PDB entry 7WY8 | electron microscopy, 2.83 A resolution | chains A and D of the 5 polymer chains in the assembly

[Chain A]
Name: engineered mini G alpha s subunit
Source organism: Homo sapiens
Chain sequence (361 residues; numbered 8 to 394; 26 numbers in that range are skipped by the numbering (no residue carries them; nothing is unmodelled there); the number before each row is that of its first residue):
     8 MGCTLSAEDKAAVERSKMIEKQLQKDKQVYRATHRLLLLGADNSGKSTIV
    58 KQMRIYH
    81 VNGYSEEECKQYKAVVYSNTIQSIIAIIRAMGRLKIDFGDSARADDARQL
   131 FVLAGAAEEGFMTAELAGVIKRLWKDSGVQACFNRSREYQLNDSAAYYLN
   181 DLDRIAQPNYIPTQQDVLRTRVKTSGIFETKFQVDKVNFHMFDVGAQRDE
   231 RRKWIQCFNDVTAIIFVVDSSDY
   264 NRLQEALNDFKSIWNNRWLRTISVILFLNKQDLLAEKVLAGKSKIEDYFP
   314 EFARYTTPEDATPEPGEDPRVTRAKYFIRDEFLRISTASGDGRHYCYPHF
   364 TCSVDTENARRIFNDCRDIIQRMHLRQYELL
Disordered / not traced: 8-11, 81-203, 393-394

[Chain D]
Name: NB35
Source organism: Lama glama
Chain sequence (161 residues; each row starts with the number of its first residue; numbers below 1 keep their minus sign (Met-21 is residue -21)):
   -21 MKYLLPTAAAGLLLLAAQPAMAQVQLQESGGGLVQPGGSLRLSCAASGFT
    29 FSNYKMNWVRQAPGKGLEWVSDISQSGASISYTGSVKGRFTISRDNAKNT
    79 LYLQMNSLKPEDTAVYYCARCPAPFTRDCFDVTSTTYAYRGQGTQVTVSS
   129 AAALEHHHHHH
Disordered / not traced: -21 to 0, 128-139
Disulfides: Cys22-Cys96

[How chain A and chain D interact]
Pairs across the interface - 24 pairs, chain A then chain D:
  Asp229(A) with Ser112(D); Thr113(D), hydrogen bond (side chain-backbone)
  Glu230(A) with Asp109(D); Thr114(D); Tyr115(D)
  Arg231(A) with Phe108(D); Asp109(D), hydrogen bond (backbone-side chain)
  Arg232(A) with Pro100(D); Phe108(D); Asp109(D), salt bridge
  Gln267(A) with Thr61(D)
  Glu268(A) with Leu45(D)
  Asn271(A) with Trp47(D)
  Ser275(A) with Asp106(D); Cys107(D), hydrogen bond (side chain-backbone)
  Ile276(A) with Phe108(D), hydrophobic
  Asn278(A) with Arg105(D), hydrogen bond (backbone-side chain); Asp106(D)
  Asn279(A) with Asp106(D); Phe108(D)
  Arg280(A) with Asp106(D)
  Arg283(A) with Arg105(D)
  Tyr311(A) with Gly62(D)
  Glu314(A) with Lys65(D), salt bridge
Other interface residues (no listed pair), chain A (16 interface residues in all): Pro313
Other interface residues (no listed pair), chain D (16 interface residues in all): Ser63

[Overview]
The chain A/chain D interface involves 16 residues from each chain, with 4 hydrogen bonds and 2 salt bridges.
Polar pairs include Arg232(A)-Asp109(D), Glu314(A)-Lys65(D) and Asp229(A)-Thr113(D).
Here chain A is engineered mini G alpha s subunit (Homo sapiens) and chain D is NB35 (Lama glama). Entry 7WY8
(ADGRL3/Gs complex) was determined by electron microscopy, deposited together with 7X10, 7WY5 and 7WYB.
